Entry 6O8M (X-ray diffraction, 1.46 A resolution); this record covers chain A.

# Chain A
Molecule: Transcriptional regulator, ArsR family
Source organism: Rhodobacter capsulatus
Reference sequence: D5AT91 (D5AT91_RHOCB); residues 1-110 here correspond to UniProt positions 15-124 (UniProt number = residue number + 14)
Amino-acid sequence (111 residues; each row starts with the number of its first residue; numbering starts at 0):
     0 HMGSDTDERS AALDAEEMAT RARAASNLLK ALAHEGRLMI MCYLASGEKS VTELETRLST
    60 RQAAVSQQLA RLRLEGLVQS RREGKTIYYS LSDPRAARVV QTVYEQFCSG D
Disordered / not traced: 0-15
Construct notes: expression tag (0); engineered mutation Ser-9 (Cys23 in D5AT91)
Small-molecule neighbours: diamide (LSY; N~1~,N~1~,N~2~,N~2~-tetramethylhydrazine-1,2-dicarboxamide): Glu-16, Met-17, Arg-20, Ala-21, Met-38, Cys-41, Tyr-103, Phe-106, Cys-107
What the authors report for this chain:
  - binding site for diamide: Cys-107

# Summary
Ligands of chain A: diamide. From the paper: a binding site for diamide at Cys-107.
Chain A is Transcriptional regulator, ArsR family (Rhodobacter capsulatus); the structure, Crystal Structure
of C9S apo Sulfide-responsive transcriptional repressor (SqrR) from Rhodobacter capsulated bound to diamide
(tetramethylazodicarboxamide), was determined by X-ray diffraction (same publication as 6O8K, 6O8L, 6O8N and
6O8O).
